6Y9Z - chains H and N of the 13 polymer chains in the assembly; structure by electron microscopy, 4.80 A resolution (low resolution: residue-level contacts below are approximate; hydrogen-bond / salt-bridge calls are withheld).

== Chain H (and N) ==
Protein: Gag-Pol polyprotein
From: Human immunodeficiency virus 1
Notes: EC 3.4.23.16, 2.7.7.49, 2.7.7.7, 3.1.26.13, 3.1.13.2, 2.7.7.-, 3.1.-.-; chain N of this document is another copy of the same molecule, construct and numbering; everything in this record applies to it too
Reference sequence: P0C6F2 (POL_HV1LW); residues 1-220 here correspond to UniProt positions 133-352 (UniProt number = residue number + 132)
Sequence (220 residues; numbered 1 to 220; the number before each row is that of its first residue):
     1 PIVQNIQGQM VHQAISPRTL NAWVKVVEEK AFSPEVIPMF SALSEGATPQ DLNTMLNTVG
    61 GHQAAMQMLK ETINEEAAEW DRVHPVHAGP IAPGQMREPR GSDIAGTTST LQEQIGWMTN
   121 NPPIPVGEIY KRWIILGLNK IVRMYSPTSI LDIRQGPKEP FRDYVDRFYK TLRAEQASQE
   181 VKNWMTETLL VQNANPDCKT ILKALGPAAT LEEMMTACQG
UniProt features mapped onto this chain:
  - region: N57 to Q95 (Interaction with human PPIA/CYPA and NUP153)
  - site: G89, P90 (Cis/trans isomerization of proline peptide bond)
Disulfide bonds: C198-C218

== How chain H and chain N interact ==
Pairs across the interface (9; chain H residue first):
  N57(H) - R173(N)
  V59(H) - R173(N)
  Q63(H) - Y169(N)
  Q63(H) - R173(N)
  A64(H) - D166(N)
  A64(H) - L211(N)
  Q67(H) - L211(N)
  M68(H) - E212(N)
  Y145(H) - R162(N)
Other interface residues (no listed pair), chain H (10 interface residues in all): E71, K140, M144
Other interface residues (no listed pair), chain N (10 interface residues in all): V165, K170, M215, Q219

== In short ==
Chain H and chain N each contribute 10 residues to their interface.
Chain H and chain N are both Gag-Pol polyprotein (Human immunodeficiency virus 1); the structure, Structure of
the native full-length HIV-1 capsid protein in complex with Cyclophilin A from helical assembly ..., was
determined by electron microscopy together with 6Y9V, 6Y9W, 6Y9X, 6Y9Y and 6ZDJ from the same study.
